Entry 7TYX (electron microscopy, 2.55 A resolution); this record covers chains E and R of the 7 polymer chains in the assembly.

Chain E:
Name: Receptor activity-modifying protein 2
From: Homo sapiens
Reference sequence: O60895 (RAMP2_HUMAN); residue numbers follow UniProt; this construct covers 44-175
Chain sequence (156 residues; row label = number of the first residue in the row):
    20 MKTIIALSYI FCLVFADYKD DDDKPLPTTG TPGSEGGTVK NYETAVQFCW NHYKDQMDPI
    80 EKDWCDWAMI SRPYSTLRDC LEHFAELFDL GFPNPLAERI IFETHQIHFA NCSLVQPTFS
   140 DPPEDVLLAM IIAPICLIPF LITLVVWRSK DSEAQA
Not modelled in the structure: 20-59, 172-175
Sequence notes: expression tag (20-43)
Curated features (UniProtKB/Swiss-Prot):
  - site: Ser139 (Required for CALCRL interaction)
  - glycosylation: Asn130 (N-linked (GlcNAc...) asparagine)
Cystine bridges: Cys68-Cys99, Cys84-Cys131

Chain R:
Name: Calcitonin receptor
From: Homo sapiens
Reference sequence: P30988 (CALCR_HUMAN), isoform P30988-2; residue numbers follow UniProt; this construct covers 25-474
Chain sequence (501 residues; each row starts with the number of its first residue; numbers below 1 keep their minus sign (Met-7 is residue -7)):
    -7 MKTIIALSYI FCLVFADYKD DDDLEVLFQG PAAFSNQTYP TIEPKPFLYV VGRKKMMDAQ
    53 YKCYDRMQQL PAYQGEGPYC NRTWDGWLCW DDTPAGVLSY QFCPDYFPDF DPSEKVTKYC
   113 DEKGVWFKHP ENNRTWSNYT MCNAFTPEKL KNAYVLYYLA IVGHSLSIFT LVISLGIFVF
   173 FRSLGCQRVT LHKNMFLTYI LNSMIIIIHL VEVVPNGELV RRDPVSCKIL HFFHQYMMAC
   233 NYFWMLCEGI YLHTLIVVAV FTEKQRLRWY YLLGWGFPLV PTTIHAITRA VYFNDNCWLS
   293 VETHLLYIIH GPVMAALVVN FFFLLNIVRV LVTKMRETHE AESHMYLKAV KATMILVPLL
   353 GIQFVVFPWR PSNKMLGKIY DYVMHSLIHF QGFFVATIYC FCNNEVQTTV KRQWAQFKIQ
   413 WNQRWGRRPS NRSARAAAAA AEAGDIPIYI CHQELRNEPA NNQGEESAEI IPLNIIEQES
   473 SAPAGLEVLF QGPHHHHHHH H
Not modelled in the structure: -7 to 38, 114-116, 407-493
Sequence notes: expression tag (-7 to 24, 475-493); conflict Leu447 (Pro in P30988)
Curated features (UniProtKB/Swiss-Prot):
  - glycosylation (N-linked (GlcNAc...) asparagine): Asn28, Asn73, Asn125, Asn130
  - natural variant: Leu447 (L447P: Probable protective factor against osteoporosis)
Cystine bridges: Cys55-Cys81, Cys72-Cys112, Cys95-Cys134, Cys219-Cys289
Glycans and other covalent adducts: N-acetylglucosamine (NAG) linked to Asn73, Asn125, Asn130

Chain E / chain R interface:
Contacting residue pairs - 59 pairs, chain E then chain R:
  Trp86(E) - Asp50(R)
  Tyr93(E) - Met49(R)
  Tyr93(E) - Tyr53(R)  hydrophobic
  Ser94(E) - Arg45(R)  hydrogen bond (backbone-side chain)
  Ser94(E) - Met49(R)
  Arg97(E) - Met48(R)  hydrogen bond
  Arg97(E) - Met49(R)
  Arg97(E) - Gln52(R)
  Arg97(E) - Trp76(R)
  Arg97(E) - Gly78(R)  hydrogen bond (side chain-backbone)
  Glu101(E) - Arg45(R)  salt bridge
  Pro112(E) - Trp76(R)
  Glu117(E) - Tyr56(R)
  Ile120(E) - Tyr56(R)
  Phe121(E) - Tyr56(R)  hydrophobic
  Phe121(E) - Met59(R)  hydrophobic
  His124(E) - Tyr53(R)
  His124(E) - Tyr56(R)
  His124(E) - Asp57(R)
  Phe128(E) - Tyr53(R)  hydrophobic
  Pro136(E) - Lys54(R)
  Phe138(E) - Tyr284(R)
  Phe138(E) - Phe285(R)
  Phe138(E) - Asn286(R)
  Phe138(E) - Asp287(R)
  Ser139(E) - Tyr284(R)  hydrogen bond (backbone-backbone)
  Ser139(E) - Phe285(R)
  Asp140(E) - Phe285(R)
  Asp140(E) - Thr295(R)  hydrogen bond
  Asp140(E) - His296(R)  salt bridge
  Pro141(E) - Tyr284(R)  hydrophobic
  Pro141(E) - Leu297(R)
  Leu146(E) - His296(R)
  Leu146(E) - Leu297(R)  hydrophobic
  Met149(E) - Thr280(R)
  Met149(E) - Ile300(R)
  Ile150(E) - Tyr299(R)
  Ile150(E) - Ile300(R)  hydrophobic
  Pro153(E) - Phe269(R)
  Pro153(E) - Pro304(R)  hydrophobic
  Ile154(E) - Gly303(R)
  Ile154(E) - Pro304(R)  hydrophobic
  Leu156(E) - Phe269(R)  hydrophobic
  Ile157(E) - Phe235(R)  hydrophobic
  Ile157(E) - Phe269(R)  hydrophobic
  Ile157(E) - Pro304(R)
  Leu160(E) - Phe269(R)  hydrophobic
  Leu163(E) - Trp261(R)
  Val164(E) - Trp261(R)
  Val164(E) - Tyr262(R)
  Val165(E) - Thr246(R)
  Arg167(E) - Arg258(R)  hydrogen bond (backbone-side chain)
  Arg167(E) - Trp261(R)  hydrogen bond (backbone-side chain)
  Ser168(E) - Gln257(R)
  Ser168(E) - Arg258(R)  hydrogen bond (backbone-backbone)
  Ser168(E) - Trp261(R)
  Lys169(E) - Arg258(R)
  Asp170(E) - Lys256(R)
  Asp170(E) - Arg258(R)
Also at the interface, not in a pair above, chain E (35 interface residues in all): Asp98, Leu109, Cys131, Ile161
Also at the interface, not in a pair above, chain R (45 interface residues in all): Lys46, Gln60, Arg126, Leu238, Ile242, Val250, Glu255, Leu264, Leu265, Pro273, Ile276, Ala307, Val311

Summary:
The interface between chain E and chain R involves 35 residues on one side and 45 on the other; the contacts
include 8 hydrogen bonds and 2 salt bridges. Polar pairs include Glu101(E)-Arg45(R), Asp140(E)-His296(R) and
Ser94(E)-Arg45(R). N-acetylglucosamine is covalently linked to Asn73(R), Asn125(R) and Asn130(R).
Chain E is Receptor activity-modifying protein 2 and chain R is Calcitonin receptor, both from Homo sapiens;
the structure, Human Amylin2 Receptor in complex with Gs and rat amylin peptide, was determined by electron
microscopy, deposited together with 7TYF, 7TYH, 7TYI, 7TYL, 7TYN, 7TYO and 3 further entries.
